PDB entry 7VH0 | electron microscopy, 3.46 A resolution | chains B and E of the 5 polymer chains in the assembly

Chain B:
Protein: Guanine nucleotide-binding protein G(i) subunit alpha-1
Organism: Homo sapiens
UniProt: P63096 (GNAI1_HUMAN); residue numbers follow UniProt; this construct covers 2-354
Chain sequence (354 residues; row label = number of the first residue in the row):
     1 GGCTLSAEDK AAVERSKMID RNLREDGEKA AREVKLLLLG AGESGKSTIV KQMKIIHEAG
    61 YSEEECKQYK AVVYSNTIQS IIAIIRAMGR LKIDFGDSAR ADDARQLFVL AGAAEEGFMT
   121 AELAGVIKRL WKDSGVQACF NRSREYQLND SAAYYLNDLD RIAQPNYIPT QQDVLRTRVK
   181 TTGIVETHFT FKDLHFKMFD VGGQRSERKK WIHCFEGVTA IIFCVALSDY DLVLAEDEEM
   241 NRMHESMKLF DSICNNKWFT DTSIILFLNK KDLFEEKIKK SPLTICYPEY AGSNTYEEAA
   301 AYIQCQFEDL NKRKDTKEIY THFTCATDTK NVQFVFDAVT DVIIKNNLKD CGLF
Unresolved in the structure: 1-4, 55-181, 233-240
Sequence notes: expression tag (1)
Swiss-Prot annotation at these positions:
  - region: Lys35 to Thr48 (G1 motif), Asp173 to Thr181 (G2 motif), Phe196 to Arg205 (G3 motif), Ile265 to Asp272 (G4 motif), Thr324 to Thr329 (G5 motif)
  - binding site (GTP): Glu43 to Thr48, Ser151, Leu175 to Thr181, Asp200 to Gln204, Asn269 to Asp272, Ala326
  - binding site (Mg(2+)): Ser47, Thr181
  - modified residue: Arg178 (ADP-ribosylarginine), Gln204 (Deamidated glutamine), Cys351 (ADP-ribosylcysteine)
  - lipidation: Gly2 (N-myristoyl glycine), Cys3 (S-palmitoyl cysteine)
  - natural variant: Gly40 (G40C: In NEDHISB; G40R: In NEDHISB), Gly45 (G45D: In NEDHISB), Thr48 (T48I: In NEDHISB; T48K: In NEDHISB), Gln52 (Q52P: In NEDHISB), Ser75 (deletion: In NEDHISB; uncertain significance), Gln172 (deletion: In NEDHISB), Asp173 (D173V: In NEDHISB), Glu186 to Phe189 (deletion: In NEDHISB; uncertain significance), Cys224 (C224Y: In NEDHISB), Lys270 (K270N: In NEDHISB; K270R: In NEDHISB), Asp272 (D272G: In NEDHISB), Ala326 (A326P: In NEDHISB), 1 further natural variant entry in UniProt
  - mutagenesis: Gly42 (G42R: Abolishes switch to an activated conformation and dissociation from beta and gamma subunits upon GTP binding. Abolishes interaction with RGS family members), Glu116 (E116L: Enhances interaction (inactive GDP-bound) with RGS14), Gln147 (Q147L: Enhances interaction (inactive GDP-bound) with RGS14), Glu245 (E245L: Enhances interaction (inactive GDP-bound) with RGS14)

Chain E:
Protein: scFv16
Organism: Homo sapiens
Notes: antibody fragment or engineered binder
Chain sequence (323 residues; each row starts with the number of its first residue; numbers below 1 keep their minus sign (Ala-66 is residue -66)):
   -66 ASNNTASIAQ ARKLVQQLKM EANIDRIKVS KAAADLMAYC EAHAKEDPLL TPVPASQNPF
    -6 REKKFFCDVQ LVESGGGLVQ PGGSRKLSCS ASGFAFSSFG MHWVRQAPEK GLEWVAYISS
    54 GSGTIYYADT VKGRFTISRD DPKNTLFLQM TSLRSEDTAM YYCVRSIYYY GSSPFDFWGQ
   114 GTTLTVSSGG GGSGGGGSGG GGSDIVMTQA TSSVPVTPGE SVSISCRSSK SLLHSNGNTY
   174 LYWFLQRPGQ SPQLLIYRMS NLASGVPERF SGSGSGTAFT LTISRLEAED VGVYYCMQHL
   234 EYPLTFGAGT KLELKGSLEV LFQ
Unresolved in the structure: -66 to 1, 121-135, 248-256
Disulfide bonds: Cys22-Cys96

Interface between chain B and chain E:
Pairs across the interface (16; chain B residue first):
  Ala7(B) - His167(E)
  Ala7(B) - Tyr173(E)  hydrophobic
  Ala7(B) - Leu233(E)
  Glu8(B) - Tyr175(E)  hydrogen bond
  Glu8(B) - Arg191(E)  salt bridge
  Asp9(B) - Asn169(E)  hydrogen bond
  Lys10(B) - Tyr59(E)
  Ala11(B) - Tyr101(E)  hydrophobic
  Ala12(B) - Tyr101(E)
  Glu14(B) - Ser52(E)
  Glu14(B) - Thr57(E)
  Arg15(B) - Ser31(E)  hydrogen bond
  Arg15(B) - Ile100(E)
  Arg15(B) - Tyr101(E)
  Met18(B) - Ser53(E)
  Met18(B) - Gly54(E)
Also at the interface, not in a pair above, chain B (11 interface residues in all): Leu5, Ser6
Also at the interface, not in a pair above, chain E (18 interface residues in all): Tyr50, Gly56, Tyr102, His232

Summary:
11 residues of chain B and 18 residues of chain E are in contact; the contacts include 3 hydrogen bonds and 1
salt bridge. Polar pairs include Glu8(B)-Arg191(E), Glu8(B)-Tyr175(E) and Asp9(B)-Asn169(E).
Here chain B is Guanine nucleotide-binding protein G(i) subunit alpha-1 and chain E is scFv16, both from Homo
sapiens. Entry 7VH0 (MT2-remalteon-Gi complex) was determined by electron microscopy (same publication as 7VGY
and 7VGZ).
